Entry 5ZMM (X-ray diffraction, 3.15 A resolution); this record covers chains A and B of the 6 polymer chains in the assembly.

[Chain A (and B)]
Protein: Uncharacterized protein McrA
Organism: Streptomyces coelicolor (strain ATCC BAA-471 / A3(2) / M145)
Notes: chain B of this document is another copy of the same molecule, construct and numbering; everything in this record applies to it too
UniProt: Q9L0M9 (Q9L0M9_STRCO); residues 2-560 here = UniProt positions 2-560
Chain sequence (561 residues; each row starts with the number of its first residue; numbering starts at 0):
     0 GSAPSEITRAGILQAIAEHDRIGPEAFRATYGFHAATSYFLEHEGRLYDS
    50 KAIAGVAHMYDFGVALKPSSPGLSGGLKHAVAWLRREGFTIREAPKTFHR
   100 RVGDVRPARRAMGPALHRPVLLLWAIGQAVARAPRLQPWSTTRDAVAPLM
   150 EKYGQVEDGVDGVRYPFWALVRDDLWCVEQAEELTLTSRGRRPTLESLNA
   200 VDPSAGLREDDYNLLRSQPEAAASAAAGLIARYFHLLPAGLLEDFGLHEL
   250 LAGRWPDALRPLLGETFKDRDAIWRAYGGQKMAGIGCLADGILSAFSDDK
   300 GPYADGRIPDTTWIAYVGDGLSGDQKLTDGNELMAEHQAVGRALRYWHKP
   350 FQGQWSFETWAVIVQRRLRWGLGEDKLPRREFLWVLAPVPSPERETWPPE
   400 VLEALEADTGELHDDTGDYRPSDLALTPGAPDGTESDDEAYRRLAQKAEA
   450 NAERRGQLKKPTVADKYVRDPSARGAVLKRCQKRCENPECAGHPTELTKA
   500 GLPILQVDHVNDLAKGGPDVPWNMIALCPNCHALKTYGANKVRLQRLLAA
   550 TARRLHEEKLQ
Disordered / not traced: 0-4, 60-79, 108-113 (chain B: 0-3, 30-32, 61-77, 108-113, 428-431)
Differences from the reference sequence: expression tag (0-1)
Ion coordination: Zn2+: Cys489, Cys527, Cys530
Reported in the primary citation:
  - catalytic residues: His508, Asn522, His531 (citing earlier work)
  - Zn2+ coordination: Cys484, Cys489, Cys527, Cys530
  - conformationally variable residues (order/disorder transition): Tyr164

[Chain A / chain B interface]
Contacting residue pairs - 71 pairs, chain A then chain B:
  Pro218(A) - Ala251(B)  hydrophobic
  Glu219(A) - Gly252(B)
  His247(A) - Ser216(B)
  His247(A) - Pro218(B)
  Glu248(A) - Pro218(B)
  Ala251(A) - Pro218(B)  hydrophobic
  Gly252(A) - Glu219(B)
  Arg253(A) - Arg259(B)
  Asp256(A) - Asp256(B)
  Asp256(A) - Arg259(B)  salt bridge
  Arg259(A) - Arg253(B)
  Arg259(A) - Asp256(B)  salt bridge
  Leu261(A) - Pro389(B)  hydrophobic
  Leu261(A) - Thr395(B)
  Leu262(A) - Leu262(B)
  Pro301(A) - Tyr536(B)  hydrophobic
  Pro389(A) - Leu261(B)  hydrophobic
  Thr395(A) - Leu261(B)
  Ala490(A) - Gly491(B)
  Ala490(A) - His492(B)
  Ala490(A) - Pro493(B)
  Gly491(A) - Ala490(B)
  Gly491(A) - Gly491(B)
  Gly491(A) - Asn529(B)  hydrogen bond (backbone-side chain)
  His492(A) - Ala490(B)
  His492(A) - Asn529(B)
  Pro493(A) - Ala490(B)
  Pro493(A) - Asn529(B)
  Glu495(A) - Leu533(B)
  Glu495(A) - Gly537(B)
  Glu495(A) - Ala538(B)  hydrogen bond (side chain-backbone)
  Glu495(A) - Asn539(B)  hydrogen bond (side chain-backbone)
  Leu496(A) - Gly537(B)
  Leu496(A) - Ala538(B)  hydrogen bond (backbone-backbone)
  Thr497(A) - Tyr536(B)
  Thr497(A) - Ala538(B)
  Lys498(A) - Thr535(B)
  Lys498(A) - Tyr536(B)  hydrogen bond (backbone-backbone)
  Lys498(A) - Gly537(B)
  Lys498(A) - Ala538(B)
  Lys498(A) - Lys540(B)
  Ile503(A) - Ala532(B)  hydrophobic
  Ile503(A) - Leu533(B)  hydrophobic
  Cys527(A) - Asn529(B)
  Pro528(A) - Pro528(B)
  Pro528(A) - Asn529(B)
  Asn529(A) - Gly491(B)  hydrogen bond (side chain-backbone)
  Asn529(A) - His492(B)
  Asn529(A) - Pro493(B)
  Asn529(A) - Cys527(B)
  Asn529(A) - Pro528(B)
  Asn529(A) - Asn529(B)  hydrogen bond (side chain-backbone)
  His531(A) - Tyr302(B)
  Ala532(A) - Ile503(B)  hydrophobic
  Leu533(A) - Pro493(B)  hydrophobic
  Leu533(A) - Glu495(B)
  Leu533(A) - Ile503(B)  hydrophobic
  Thr535(A) - Tyr302(B)
  Thr535(A) - Lys498(B)
  Tyr536(A) - Tyr302(B)  hydrophobic
  Tyr536(A) - Thr497(B)
  Tyr536(A) - Lys498(B)
  Gly537(A) - Glu495(B)
  Gly537(A) - Leu496(B)
  Gly537(A) - Lys498(B)
  Ala538(A) - Glu495(B)
  Ala538(A) - Leu496(B)  hydrogen bond (backbone-backbone)
  Ala538(A) - Thr497(B)
  Ala538(A) - Lys498(B)
  Asn539(A) - Glu495(B)  hydrogen bond (backbone-side chain)
  Lys540(A) - Lys498(B)
Other interface residues (no listed pair), chain A (40 interface residues in all): Val129, Ser216, Ala257, Ser390, Glu399
Other interface residues (no listed pair), chain B (42 interface residues in all): Val129, His247, Glu248, Ala257, Gly263, Glu264, Pro301, Gln353, Ser390

[In short]
The interface between chain A and chain B involves 40 residues on one side and 42 on the other, with 9
hydrogen bonds and 2 salt bridges. Polar contacts include Asp256(A)-Arg259(B), Gly491(A)-Asn529(B) and
Glu495(A)-Ala538(B). The paper reports catalytic residues His508(A), Asn522(A) and His531(A); Zn2+
coordination by Cys484(A), Cys489(A) and Cys527(A) among others.
Both chains are Uncharacterized protein McrA (Streptomyces coelicolor (strain ATCC BAA-471 / A3(2) / M145)).
Entry 5ZMM (Structure of the Type IV phosphorothioation-dependent restriction endonuclease ScoMcrA) was
determined by X-ray diffraction, deposited together with 5ZMN and 5ZMO.
